PDB entry 2YM8 | X-ray diffraction, 2.07 A resolution | chain A

Chain A:
Molecule: Serine/threonine-protein kinase CHK1
Organism: Homo sapiens
Notes: EC 2.7.11.1; fragment: kinase domain, residues 1-289
Reference sequence: O14757 (CHK1_HUMAN); numbering as in UniProt (aligned over 1-289)
Chain sequence (289 residues; row label = number of the first residue in the row):
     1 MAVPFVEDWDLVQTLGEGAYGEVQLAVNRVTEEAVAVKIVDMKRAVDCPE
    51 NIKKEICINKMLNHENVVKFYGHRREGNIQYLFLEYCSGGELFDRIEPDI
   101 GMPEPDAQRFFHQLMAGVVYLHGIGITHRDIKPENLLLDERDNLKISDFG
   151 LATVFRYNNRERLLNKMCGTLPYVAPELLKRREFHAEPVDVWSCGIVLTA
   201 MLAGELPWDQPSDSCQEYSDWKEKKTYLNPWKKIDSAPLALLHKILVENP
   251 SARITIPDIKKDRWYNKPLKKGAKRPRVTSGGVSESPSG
Disordered / not traced: 1-7, 17-21, 41-50, 77-78, 271-289
Residues lining bound ligands: inhibitors (YM8; (R)-5-(8-chloroisoquinolin-3-ylamino)-3-(1-(dimethylamino)propan-2-yloxy)pyrazine-2-carbonitrile): Leu15, Gly16, Val23, Ala36, Lys38, Glu55, Val68, Leu84, Glu85, Tyr86, Cys87, Ser88, Gly90, Glu91, Glu134, Asn135, Leu137, Ser147, Asp148
Curated features (UniProtKB/Swiss-Prot):
  - active site: Asp130 (Proton acceptor)
  - binding site (ATP): Leu15 to Val23, Lys38
  - modified residue (Phosphoserine): Ser280, Ser286
  - cross-link: Lys132 (Glycyl lysine isopeptide (Lys-Gly) (interchain with G-Cter in ubiquitin))
  - mutagenesis: Lys38 (K38R: Abolishes kinase activity), Asp130 (D130A: Abolishes kinase activity), Lys132 (K132R: Strong reduction of chromatin-associated CHK1 ubiquitination)
What the authors report for this chain:
  - binding site for inhibitors: Val23, Lys38, Glu85, Cys87, Ser88
  - specificity-determining residues: Tyr86, Cys87, Ser88 (proposed by the authors, not directly observed)

In short:
Chain A binds inhibitors. Curated annotation (UniProt) lists active-site residue Asp130, 10 ATP-binding
residues and 3 mutagenesis sites. The paper reports a binding site for inhibitors at Val23, Lys38 and Glu85
among others; specificity determinants Tyr86, Cys87 and Ser88.
Chain A is Serine/threonine-protein kinase CHK1 (Homo sapiens); the structure, Crystal structure of checkpoint
kinase 1 (Chk1) in complex with inhibitors, was determined by X-ray diffraction together with 2YM3, 2YM4,
2YM5, 2YM6 and 2YM7 from the same study.
